Entry 8APD (electron microscopy, 3.70 A resolution); this record covers chains d and e of the 42 polymer chains in the assembly.

# Chain d
Protein: subunit-d
From: Trypanosoma brucei brucei
Reference sequence: Q57ZW9 (Q57ZW9_TRYB2); residues 1-370 here = UniProt positions 1-370
Sequence (370 residues; row label = number of the first residue in the row):
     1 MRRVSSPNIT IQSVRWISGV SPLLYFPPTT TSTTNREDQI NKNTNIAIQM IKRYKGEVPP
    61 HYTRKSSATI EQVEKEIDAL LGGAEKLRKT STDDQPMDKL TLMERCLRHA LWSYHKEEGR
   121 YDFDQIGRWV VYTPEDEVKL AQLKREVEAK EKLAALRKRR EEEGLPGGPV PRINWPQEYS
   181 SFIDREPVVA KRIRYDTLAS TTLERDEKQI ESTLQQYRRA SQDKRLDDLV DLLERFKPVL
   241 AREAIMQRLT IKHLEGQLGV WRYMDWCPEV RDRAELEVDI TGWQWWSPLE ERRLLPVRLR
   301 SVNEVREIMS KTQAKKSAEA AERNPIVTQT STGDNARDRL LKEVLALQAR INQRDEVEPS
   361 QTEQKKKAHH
Not modelled in the structure: 1-16, 326-331, 355-370

# Chain e
Protein: ATPTB1
From: Trypanosoma brucei brucei
Reference sequence: Q38CI8 (Q38CI8_TRYB2); residue numbers follow UniProt; this construct covers 1-396
Sequence (396 residues; each row starts with the number of its first residue):
     1 MQGSWSVLKK NCSNFFPGLL AFAQQTQEAY GIWLRIYNRQ QKYGPTDFVE QSETFSPDYH
    61 KRFHSQDKNM WVDKELCTEV SQKEVARLMT YKLDMWRMAH CAGALLATGG YAIPFGLFWL
   121 ANDTWVPSSF NLTGEELRAW REAQDLYRYR SAPSYLTDTK WHFDFHAYPW NETQERAWDD
   181 LFEKNDVRRD PKVVRPAAEM YDGFIKFELI RRKSLRHLCR SMNIPTFPML ARLCNGTRVR
   241 DYWNLAWCED YMVITQRLHE SMTDEELYDY AWRRYLAPYD KNLNREQLME RVEDYFEFLG
   301 PDFVAHGKAP NLVILTNYVL GYYNDPAYLE GDISELDKND YDHLASWGKD AFLRRLEFEN
   361 GPLRDQVEAH TQRLLAERAA IAKGDNAAAV EGRHTA
Not modelled in the structure: 384-396
Modified / non-standard residues: Met-1 (N-acetylmethionine; AME)
Small-molecule neighbours: Q7G (2-{[(4-O-alpha-D-glucopyranosyl-alpha-D-glucopyranosyl)oxy]methyl}-4-{[(3beta,9beta,14beta,17beta,25R)-spirost-5-en-3-yl]oxy}butyl 4-O-alpha-D-glucopyranosyl-alpha-D-glucopyranoside): Gly-110, Tyr-111, Ile-113, Pro-114

# Chain d / chain e interface
Residue-residue contacts (58; chain d residue first):
  Arg-242(d) with Leu-329(e)
  Arg-248(d) with Ile-333(e); Leu-336(e)
  Leu-249(d) with Leu-336(e), hydrophobic
  Lys-252(d) with Leu-336(e); Asp-337(e), hydrogen bond (side chain-backbone); Lys-338(e), hydrogen bond (side chain-backbone); Asn-339(e), hydrogen bond
  Gly-256(d) with Tyr-341(e)
  Gln-257(d) with Asn-339(e); Asp-340(e), hydrogen bond (backbone-backbone); Tyr-341(e), hydrogen bond (side chain-backbone); Asp-342(e)
  Leu-258(d) with Asp-340(e); Tyr-341(e)
  Gly-259(d) with Asp-340(e), hydrogen bond (backbone-side chain); Tyr-341(e)
  Trp-261(d) with Tyr-341(e)
  Arg-262(d) with Glu-335(e), hydrogen bond (side chain-backbone); Leu-336(e); Asp-337(e); Lys-338(e), hydrogen bond (side chain-backbone); Asp-340(e), salt bridge
  Asp-265(d) with Leu-329(e)
  Trp-266(d) with Leu-329(e), hydrophobic; Gly-331(e); Asp-332(e); Ile-333(e), hydrophobic; Glu-335(e); Leu-336(e)
  Pro-268(d) with Ala-327(e), hydrophobic; Tyr-328(e); Leu-329(e), hydrophobic
  Glu-269(d) with Lys-184(e), salt bridge; Ala-327(e)
  Arg-271(d) with Tyr-328(e), hydrogen bond
  Asp-272(d) with Ala-327(e)
  Leu-276(d) with Thr-157(e)
  Glu-277(d) with Thr-157(e); Trp-161(e)
  Ile-280(d) with Ser-154(e); Asp-158(e)
  Thr-281(d) with Lys-213(e)
  Gly-282(d) with Trp-161(e)
  Gln-284(d) with Trp-161(e); Phe-165(e)
  Trp-286(d) with Phe-165(e)
  Leu-289(d) with Asp-164(e); Phe-165(e); His-166(e); Ala-167(e); Tyr-168(e), hydrophobic
  Glu-290(d) with Asp-164(e)
  Arg-292(d) with Tyr-168(e), hydrogen bond
  Arg-293(d) with Asp-164(e), salt bridge; Pro-169(e); Glu-175(e); Asp-179(e), salt bridge
Interface residues without a listed pair, chain d (31 interface residues in all): Ile-245, Glu-255, Arg-273, Ser-287
Interface residues without a listed pair, chain e (33 interface residues in all): Pro-153, His-162, Trp-178, His-217, Pro-326

# In short
Chain d and chain e form an interface of 31 and 33 residues respectively; the contacts include 10 hydrogen
bonds and 4 salt bridges. Polar pairs include Arg-262(d)/Asp-340(e), Glu-269(d)/Lys-184(e) and
Arg-293(d)/Asp-164(e). Ligands of chain e: compound Q7G.
Here chain d is subunit-d and chain e is ATPTB1, both from Trypanosoma brucei brucei. Entry 8APD (rotational
state 1d of the Trypanosoma brucei mitochondrial ATP synthase dimer) was determined by electron microscopy
(same publication as 8AP6, 8AP7, 8AP8, 8AP9, 8APA, 8APB and 7 further entries).
